1ECA - chain A; structure by X-ray diffraction, 1.40 A resolution.

Chain A:
Molecule: Erythrocruorin (aquo met)
Source organism: Chironomus thummi thummi
UniProt: P02229 (GLB3_CHITH); residues 1-136 here correspond to UniProt positions 16-151 (UniProt number = residue number + 15)
Amino-acid sequence (136 residues; row label = number of the first residue in the row):
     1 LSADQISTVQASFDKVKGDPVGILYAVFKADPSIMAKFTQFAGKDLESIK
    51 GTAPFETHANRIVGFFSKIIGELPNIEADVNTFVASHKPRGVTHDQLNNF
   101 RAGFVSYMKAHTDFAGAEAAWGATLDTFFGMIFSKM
Ion coordination: heme Fe near H87 (its only coordinating residue here)
Ligand contacts: heme (HEM): I34, K37, F38, H58, R61, I62, F65, F66, F83, S86, H87, R90, V92, Q96, L97, F100
UniProt features mapped onto this chain:
  - binding site (heme b): H58, H87

Summary:
Chain A binds heme. UniProt lists heme b-binding residues H58 and H87.
Chain A is Erythrocruorin (aquo met) (Chironomus thummi thummi); the structure, Structure of erythrocruorin in
different ligand states refined at 1.4 angstroms resolution, was determined by X-ray diffraction (same
publication as 1ECD, 1ECN and 1ECO).
